Entry 6IAT (electron microscopy, 3.30 A resolution); this record covers chains A and F of the 8 polymer chains in the assembly.

# Chain A
Name: Major head protein
From: Staphylococcus phage P68
UniProtKB: Q859I3 (Q859I3_9CAUD); numbering as in UniProt (aligned over 1-408)
Sequence (408 residues; numbered 1 to 408; the number before each row is that of its first residue):
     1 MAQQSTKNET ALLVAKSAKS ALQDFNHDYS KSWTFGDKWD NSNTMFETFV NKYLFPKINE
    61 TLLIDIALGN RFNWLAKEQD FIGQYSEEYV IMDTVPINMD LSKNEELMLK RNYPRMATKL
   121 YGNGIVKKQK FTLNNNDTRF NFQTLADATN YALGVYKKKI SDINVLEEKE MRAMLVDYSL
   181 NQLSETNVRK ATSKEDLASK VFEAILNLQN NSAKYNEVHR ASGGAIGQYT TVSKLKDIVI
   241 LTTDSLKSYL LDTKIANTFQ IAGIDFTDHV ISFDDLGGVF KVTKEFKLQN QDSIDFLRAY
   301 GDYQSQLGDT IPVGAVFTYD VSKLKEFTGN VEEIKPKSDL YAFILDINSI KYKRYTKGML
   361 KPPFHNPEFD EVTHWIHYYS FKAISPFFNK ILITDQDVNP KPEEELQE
Unresolved in the structure: 1-3, 396-408
Reported in the primary citation:
  - conformationally variable residues: T253 to G263

# Chain F
Name: Arstotzka protein
From: Staphylococcus phage P68
UniProtKB: Q859I2 (Q859I2_9CAUD); residues 5-64 here correspond to UniProt positions 1-60 (UniProt number = residue number - 4)
Sequence (60 residues; numbered 5 to 64; the number before each row is that of its first residue):
     5 MYEGNNMRSM MGTSYEDSRL NKRTELNENM SIDTNKSEDS YGVQIHSLSK QSFTGDVEEE
Unresolved in the structure: 60-64

# How chain A and chain F interact
Contacting residue pairs - 40 pairs, chain A then chain F:
  L62(A) - F57(F)
  L62(A) - T58(F)
  L63(A) - F57(F)
  L63(A) - T58(F)
  I64(A) - F57(F)  hydrophobic
  A67(A) - E32(F)
  L68(A) - E32(F)
  G69(A) - E29(F)
  G69(A) - E32(F)
  N70(A) - E29(F)
  R71(A) - L30(F)
  R71(A) - M34(F)  hydrogen bond
  R71(A) - S35(F)
  R71(A) - N39(F)
  N73(A) - T28(F)
  N73(A) - E29(F)  hydrogen bond (side chain-backbone)
  N73(A) - L30(F)
  A76(A) - R27(F)
  E78(A) - L24(F)
  E78(A) - R27(F)  salt bridge
  D80(A) - D21(F)
  I160(A) - K26(F)
  I163(A) - T28(F)
  N164(A) - T28(F)
  N164(A) - E29(F)
  E168(A) - M34(F)
  K247(A) - N39(F)
  L251(A) - E42(F)
  S272(A) - N39(F)  hydrogen bond
  R354(A) - R27(F)
  R354(A) - T28(F)  hydrogen bond
  Y355(A) - D21(F)  hydrogen bond
  T356(A) - R27(F)  hydrogen bond
  K357(A) - D21(F)
  K357(A) - R23(F)
  K357(A) - L24(F)
  G358(A) - S22(F)
  M359(A) - K26(F)
  M359(A) - T28(F)
  L360(A) - K26(F)
Also at the interface, not in a pair above, chain A (31 interface residues in all): N150, Y156, E167, D244, P362
Also at the interface, not in a pair above, chain F (18 interface residues in all): M14, N25

# Summary
The interface between chain A and chain F involves 31 residues on one side and 18 on the other; the contacts
include 6 hydrogen bonds and 1 salt bridge. Among the polar pairs are E78(A)-R27(F), R71(A)-M34(F) and
N73(A)-E29(F). The paper reports conformational variability at T253(A).
Here chain A is Major head protein and chain F is Arstotzka protein, both from Staphylococcus phage P68. Entry
6IAT (Icosahedrally averaged capsid of bacteriophage P68) was determined by electron microscopy together with
6IAB, 6IAC, 6IAW, 6IB1 and 6Q3G from the same study.
